PDB entry 6C3Z | X-ray diffraction, 1.68 A resolution | chain A

Chain A:
Protein: Sulfite reductase [NADPH] hemoprotein beta-component
Organism: Escherichia coli (strain K12)
Notes: EC 1.8.1.2
UniProtKB: P17846 (CYSI_ECOLI); residues 1-570 here = UniProt positions 1-570
Sequence (570 residues; numbered 1 to 570; the number before each row is that of its first residue):
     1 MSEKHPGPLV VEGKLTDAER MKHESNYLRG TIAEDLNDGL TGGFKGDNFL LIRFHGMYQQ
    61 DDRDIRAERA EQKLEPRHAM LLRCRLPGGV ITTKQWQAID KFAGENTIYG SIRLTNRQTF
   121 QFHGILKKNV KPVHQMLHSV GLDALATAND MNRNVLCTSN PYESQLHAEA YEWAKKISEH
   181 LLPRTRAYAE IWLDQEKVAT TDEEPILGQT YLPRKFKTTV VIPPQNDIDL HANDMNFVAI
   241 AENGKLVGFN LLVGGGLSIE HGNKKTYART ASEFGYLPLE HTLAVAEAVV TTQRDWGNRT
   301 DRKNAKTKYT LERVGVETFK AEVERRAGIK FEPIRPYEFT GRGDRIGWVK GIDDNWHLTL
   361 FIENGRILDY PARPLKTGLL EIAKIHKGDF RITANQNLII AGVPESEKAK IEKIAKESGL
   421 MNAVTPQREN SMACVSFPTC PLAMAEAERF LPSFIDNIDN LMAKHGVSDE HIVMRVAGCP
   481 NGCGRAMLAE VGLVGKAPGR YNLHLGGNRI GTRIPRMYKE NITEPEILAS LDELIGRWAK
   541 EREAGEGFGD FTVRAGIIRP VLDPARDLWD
Disordered / not traced: 1-81, 148, 184-209
Sequence notes: engineered mutation Ala-477 (Thr in P17846)
Ion coordination: K+: Ile-362, Asn-395, Gln-396, Asn-397; 4Fe-4S cluster Fe: Cys-434, Cys-440, Cys-479, Cys-483; siroheme Fe: Cys-483 (together with phosphate ion)
Residues lining bound ligands:
  - 4Fe-4S cluster (SF4): Cys-434, Val-435, Ser-436, Cys-440, Leu-442, Ala-443, Ala-477, Gly-478, Cys-479, Asn-481, Gly-482, Cys-483
  - siroheme (SRM): Arg-83, Arg-113, Thr-115, Asn-116, Arg-117, Thr-119, Gln-121, His-123, Arg-153, Arg-214, Lys-215, Lys-217, Ala-232, Gly-256, Leu-257, Ser-258, Lys-306, Gln-396, Ala-433, Cys-434, Val-435, Thr-439, Cys-440, Pro-441, Leu-442, Asn-481, Gly-482, Cys-483, Arg-485
Curated features (UniProtKB/Swiss-Prot):
  - binding site ([4Fe-4S] cluster): Cys-434, Cys-440, Cys-479, Cys-483
  - binding site (siroheme): Cys-483

Summary:
Ligands of chain A: 4Fe-4S cluster and siroheme. Ile-362, Asn-395, Gln-396 and Asn-397 form the K+ site.
Cys-434, Cys-440, Cys-479 and Cys-483 form the 4Fe-4S cluster Fe site. Curated annotation (UniProt) lists 4
[4Fe-4S] cluster-binding residues and siroheme-binding residue Cys-483.
Chain A is Sulfite reductase [NADPH] hemoprotein beta-component (Escherichia coli (strain K12)); the
structure, T477A SiRHP, was determined by X-ray diffraction, deposited together with 6C3M, 6C3X and 6C3Y.
